9HDM - chain A; structure by X-ray diffraction, 1.55 A resolution.

Chain A:
Protein: Clavaminate synthase-like protein
Source organism: Neurospora crassa
UniProt: Q7SHQ5 (Q7SHQ5_NEUCR); residues 1-370 here = UniProt positions 1-370
Sequence (390 residues; numbered -19 to 370; the number before each row is that of its first residue; numbers below 1 keep their minus sign (Met-19 is residue -19)):
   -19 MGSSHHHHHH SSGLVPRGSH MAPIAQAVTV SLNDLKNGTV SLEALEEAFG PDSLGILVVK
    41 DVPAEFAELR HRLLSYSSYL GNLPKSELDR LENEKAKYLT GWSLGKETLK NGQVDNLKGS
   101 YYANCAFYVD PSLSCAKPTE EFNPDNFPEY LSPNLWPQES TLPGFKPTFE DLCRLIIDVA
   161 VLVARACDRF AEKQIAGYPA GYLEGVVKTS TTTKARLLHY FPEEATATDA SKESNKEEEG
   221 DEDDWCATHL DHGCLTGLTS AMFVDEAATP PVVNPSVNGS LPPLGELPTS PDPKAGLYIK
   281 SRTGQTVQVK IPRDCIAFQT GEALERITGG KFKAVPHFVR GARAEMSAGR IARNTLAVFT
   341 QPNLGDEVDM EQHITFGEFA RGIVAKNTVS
Disordered / not traced: -19 to -8, 90-94, 206-225, 255-258, 368-370
Sequence notes: initiating methionine (-19); expression tag (-18 to 0)
Ion coordination: Mn2+: His229, Asp231, His317
Ligand contacts: thymidine (THM): Leu79, Tyr102, Tyr130, Lys194, His229, Leu230, Asp231, His232, Gly233, Phe339, Gln341

Overview:
Ligands of chain A: thymidine. His229, Asp231 and His317 form the Mn2+ site.
Chain A is Clavaminate synthase-like protein (Neurospora crassa); the structure, Crystal structure of
Pyrimidine Nucleoside 2'-Hydroxylase (PDN2'H) from Neurospora crassa in complex with thymidine, was determined
by X-ray diffraction (same publication as 9HDL).
